6MIT - chains F and G of the 5 polymer chains in the assembly; structure by X-ray diffraction, 3.20 A resolution.

== Chain F ==
Name: LPS export ABC transporter permease LptF
Source organism: Enterobacter cloacae
UniProt: A0A232G4N0 (A0A232G4N0_ENTCL); residue numbers follow UniProt; this construct covers 1-366
Amino-acid sequence (366 residues; row label = number of the first residue in the row):
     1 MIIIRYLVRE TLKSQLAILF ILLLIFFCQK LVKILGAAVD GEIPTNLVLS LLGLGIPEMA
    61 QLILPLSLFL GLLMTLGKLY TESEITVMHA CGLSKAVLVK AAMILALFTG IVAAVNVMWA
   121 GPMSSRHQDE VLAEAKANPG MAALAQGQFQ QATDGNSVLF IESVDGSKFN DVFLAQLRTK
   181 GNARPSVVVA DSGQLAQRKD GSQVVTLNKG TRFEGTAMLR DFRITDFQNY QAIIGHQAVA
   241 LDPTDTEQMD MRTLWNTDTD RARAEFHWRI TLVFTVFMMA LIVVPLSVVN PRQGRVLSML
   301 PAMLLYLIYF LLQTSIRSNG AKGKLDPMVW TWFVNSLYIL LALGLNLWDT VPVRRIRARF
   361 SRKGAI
Disordered / not traced: 236-241, 357-366

== Chain G ==
Name: Lipopolysaccharide export system permease protein LptG
Source organism: Enterobacter cloacae subsp. cloacae (strain ATCC 13047 / DSM 30054 / NBRC 13535 / NCDC 279-56)
UniProt: A0A0H3CQA2 (A0A0H3CQA2_ENTCC); numbering as in UniProt (aligned over 1-360)
Amino-acid sequence (360 residues; each row starts with the number of its first residue):
     1 MQAFGVLDRY IGKTIFTTIM MTLFMLVSLS GIIKFVDQLK KAGQGSYDAL GAGMYTLLSV
    61 PKDVQIFFPM AALLGALLGL GMLAQRSELV VMQASGFTRL QVALSVMKTA IPLVLLTMAI
   121 GEWVAPQGEQ MARNYRAQAM YGGSLLSTQQ GLWAKDGQNF VYIERVKGDD ELGGVSIYAF
   181 NDERRLQSVR HASSAKFDPE HKQWRLSQVD ESDLTNPKQI TGSQTVSGTW KTNLTPDKLG
   241 VVALDPDALS ISGLHNYVKY LKSSGQDAGR YQLNMWSKIF QPMSVAVMML MALSFIFGPL
   301 RSVPMGVRVV TGISFGFVFY VLDQIFGPLT LVYGIPPIIG ALLPSASFLL ISLWLLLKRS
Disordered / not traced: 1-4, 360

== Interface between chain F and chain G ==
Residue-residue contacts (36; chain F residue first):
  Val32(F) - Ile325(G)  hydrophobic
  Gln148(F) - Asp267(G)
  Thr153(F) - Gln150(G)
  Asn156(F) - Gln150(G)
  Val158(F) - Trp153(G)
  Phe160(F) - Lys155(G)
  Phe160(F) - Gly265(G)
  Phe160(F) - Gln266(G)
  Phe173(F) - Trp153(G)  hydrophobic
  Phe173(F) - Phe160(G)  hydrophobic
  Phe173(F) - Phe180(G)  hydrophobic
  Ala175(F) - Trp153(G)
  Gln176(F) - Trp153(G)  hydrogen bond (backbone-side chain)
  Leu177(F) - Gly151(G)
  Leu177(F) - Trp153(G)
  Leu177(F) - Tyr162(G)
  Thr179(F) - Tyr162(G)
  Arg184(F) - Tyr178(G)
  Arg184(F) - Val189(G)
  Pro185(F) - Trp153(G)  hydrophobic
  Pro185(F) - Tyr162(G)  hydrophobic
  Val187(F) - Trp153(G)  hydrophobic
  Val189(F) - Phe180(G)  hydrophobic
  Val189(F) - Arg184(G)
  Asp191(F) - Arg184(G)
  Lys209(F) - Arg184(G)
  Thr211(F) - Arg184(G)  hydrogen bond
  Phe213(F) - Phe180(G)  hydrophobic
  Phe213(F) - Gln187(G)
  Met218(F) - His191(G)
  Met218(F) - Asp210(G)
  Arg220(F) - Ile220(G)
  Arg220(F) - Gly222(G)
  Phe222(F) - Ile220(G)  hydrophobic
  Val296(F) - Gly306(G)
  Val296(F) - Val310(G)  hydrophobic
Other interface residues (no listed pair), chain F (28 interface residues in all): Phe149, Ala190, Gly210, Gln293, Arg295
Other interface residues (no listed pair), chain G (26 interface residues in all): Leu152, Ser212, Pro304, Met305, Val307

== Summary ==
Chain F and chain G form an interface of 28 and 26 residues respectively, with 2 hydrogen bonds. Polar
contacts include Gln176(F)-Trp153(G) and Thr211(F)-Arg184(G).
Chain F is LPS export ABC transporter permease LptF (Enterobacter cloacae) and chain G is Lipopolysaccharide
export system permease protein LptG (Enterobacter cloacae subsp. cloacae (strain ATCC 13047 / DSM 30054 / NBRC
13535 / NCDC 279-56)); the structure, LptBFGC from Enterobacter cloacae, was determined by X-ray diffraction
together with 6MJP from the same study.
